PDB entry 3K9F | X-ray diffraction, 2.90 A resolution | chains A and C of the 8 polymer chains in the assembly

== Chain A ==
Protein: DNA topoisomerase 4 subunit A
Source organism: Streptococcus pneumoniae
Notes: EC 5.99.1.-
UniProt: P72525 (PARC_STRPN); residue numbers follow UniProt; this construct covers 1-488
Chain sequence (496 residues; each row starts with the number of its first residue):
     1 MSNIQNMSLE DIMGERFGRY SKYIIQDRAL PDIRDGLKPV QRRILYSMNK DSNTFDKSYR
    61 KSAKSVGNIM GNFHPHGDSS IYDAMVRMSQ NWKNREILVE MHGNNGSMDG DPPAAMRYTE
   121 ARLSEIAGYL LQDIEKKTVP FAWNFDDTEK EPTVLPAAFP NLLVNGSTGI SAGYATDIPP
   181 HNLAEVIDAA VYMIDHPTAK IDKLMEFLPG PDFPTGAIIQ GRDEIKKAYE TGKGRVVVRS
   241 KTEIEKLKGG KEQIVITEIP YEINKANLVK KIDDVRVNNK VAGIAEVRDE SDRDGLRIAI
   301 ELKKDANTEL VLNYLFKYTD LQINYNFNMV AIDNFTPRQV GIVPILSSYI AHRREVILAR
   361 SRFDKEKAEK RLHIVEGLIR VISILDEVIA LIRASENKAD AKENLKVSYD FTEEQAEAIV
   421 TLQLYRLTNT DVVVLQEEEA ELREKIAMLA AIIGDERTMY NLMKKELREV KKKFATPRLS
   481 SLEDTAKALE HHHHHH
Disordered / not traced: 1-2, 484-496
Differences from the reference sequence: expression tag (489-496)
From the paper describing this entry:
  - binding site for Levofloxacin: Ser79, Arg117
  - binding site for the 15-nt DNA strand: Ile170

== Chain C ==
Protein: DNA topoisomerase 4 subunit B
Source organism: Streptococcus pneumoniae
Notes: EC 5.99.1.-
UniProt: Q59961 (PARE_STRPN); residue numbers follow UniProt; this construct covers 404-647
Chain sequence (268 residues; each row starts with the number of its first residue):
   380 MGHHHHHHHH HHSSGHIDDD DKHMKNKKDK GLLSGKLTPA QSKNPAKNEL YLVEGDSAGG
   440 SAKQGRDRKF QAILPLRGKV INTAKAKMAD ILKNEEINTM IYTIGAGVGA DFSIEDANYD
   500 KIIIMTDADT DGAHIQTLLL TFFYRYMRPL VEAGHVYIAL PPLYKMSKGK GKKEEVAYAW
   560 TDGELEELRK QFGKGATLQR YKGLGEMNAD QLWETTMNPE TRTLIRVTIE DLARAERRVN
   620 VLMGDKVEPR RKWIEDNVKF TLEEATVF
Disordered / not traced: 380-414, 488-489, 495, 548, 641-647
Differences from the reference sequence: initiating methionine (380); expression tag (381-403)
Ligand contacts:
  - Levofloxacin (LFX; (3S)-9-fluoro-3-methyl-10-(4-methylpiperazin-1-yl)-7-oxo-2,3-dihydro-7H-[1,4]oxazino[2,3,4-ij]quinoline-6-carboxylic acid): Arg456, Gly457, Glu475
  - Mg2+ (MG): Asp506, Asp508, Lys581

== Interface between chain A and chain C ==
Residue-residue contacts (61):
  Asn3(A) - Arg601(C)
  Asn3(A) - Thr602(C)
  Asn3(A) - Leu603(C)  hydrogen bond (backbone-backbone)
  Ile4(A) - Tyr536(C)  hydrophobic
  Ile4(A) - Leu603(C)
  Gln5(A) - Leu539(C)
  Gln5(A) - Leu603(C)  hydrogen bond (backbone-backbone)
  Gln5(A) - Ile604(C)
  Gln5(A) - Arg605(C)  hydrogen bond (backbone-backbone)
  Asn6(A) - Arg605(C)
  Asn6(A) - Thr607(C)
  Met7(A) - Ile604(C)  hydrophobic
  Met7(A) - Arg605(C)  hydrogen bond (backbone-backbone)
  Met7(A) - Val606(C)
  Met7(A) - Thr607(C)  hydrogen bond (backbone-backbone)
  Ser8(A) - Thr607(C)
  Leu9(A) - Leu519(C)  hydrophobic
  Leu9(A) - Tyr523(C)  hydrophobic
  Leu9(A) - Val606(C)  hydrophobic
  Leu9(A) - Thr607(C)  hydrogen bond (backbone-backbone)
  Leu9(A) - Val618(C)  hydrophobic
  Glu10(A) - Arg617(C)  hydrogen bond (backbone-side chain)
  Ile12(A) - Leu519(C)  hydrophobic
  Ile12(A) - Ile537(C)  hydrophobic
  Ile12(A) - Val606(C)  hydrophobic
  Met13(A) - Thr516(C)
  Met13(A) - Thr520(C)
  Met13(A) - Leu621(C)
  Met13(A) - Met622(C)  hydrophobic
  Gly14(A) - Trp632(C)
  Arg16(A) - Ala512(C)
  Arg16(A) - Gln515(C)  hydrogen bond
  Arg16(A) - Thr516(C)
  Arg16(A) - Ile604(C)
  Phe17(A) - Thr516(C)
  Phe17(A) - Leu621(C)  hydrophobic
  Phe17(A) - Arg629(C)
  Arg19(A) - Asp508(C)
  Tyr20(A) - Lys458(C)  hydrogen bond
  Tyr20(A) - Thr509(C)
  Tyr20(A) - Asp510(C)
  Tyr20(A) - His513(C)  hydrogen bond
  Ser21(A) - Val637(C)
  Lys22(A) - Val637(C)
  Lys22(A) - Lys638(C)
  Lys22(A) - Phe639(C)
  Tyr23(A) - Thr509(C)
  Ile25(A) - Phe639(C)  hydrophobic
  Gln26(A) - Phe639(C)
  Arg28(A) - Asp510(C)  salt bridge
  Phe145(A) - Arg579(C)  hydrogen bond (backbone-side chain)
  Phe145(A) - Lys581(C)
  Asp146(A) - Arg579(C)  hydrogen bond (backbone-side chain)
  Asp147(A) - Arg579(C)  salt bridge
  Ala172(A) - Ile633(C)
  Gly173(A) - Arg630(C)  hydrogen bond (backbone-side chain)
  Tyr174(A) - Arg630(C)
  Tyr174(A) - Glu634(C)  hydrogen bond
  Phe335(A) - Phe639(C)
  Thr336(A) - Phe639(C)
  Pro337(A) - Phe639(C)
Interface residues without a listed pair, chain A (34 interface residues in all): Gly18, Pro75, His76, Asn334
Interface residues without a listed pair, chain C (40 interface residues in all): Ala507, Glu609, Ala614, Val626, Thr640

== Overview ==
34 residues of chain A face 40 of chain C across their interface, with 14 hydrogen bonds and 2 salt bridges.
Among the polar pairs are Arg28(A)-Asp510(C), Asp147(A)-Arg579(C) and Glu10(A)-Arg617(C). From the paper: a
binding site for Levofloxacin at Ser79(A) and Arg117(A); a binding site for the 15-nt DNA strand at Ile170(A).
Here chain A is DNA topoisomerase 4 subunit A and chain C is DNA topoisomerase 4 subunit B, both from
Streptococcus pneumoniae. Entry 3K9F (Detailed structural insight into the quinolone-DNA cleavage complex of
type IIA topoisomerases) was determined by X-ray diffraction, deposited together with 3KSA, 3KSB and 3LTN.
